Entry 8YIN (electron microscopy, 2.74 A resolution); this record covers chains C and H of the 20 polymer chains in the assembly.

[Chain C]
Protein: Cytochrome b
Organism: Saccharomyces cerevisiae
UniProtKB: A0A0G3F5W7 (A0A0G3F5W7_YEASX); residues 1-385 here = UniProt positions 1-385
Amino-acid sequence (385 residues; each row starts with the number of its first residue):
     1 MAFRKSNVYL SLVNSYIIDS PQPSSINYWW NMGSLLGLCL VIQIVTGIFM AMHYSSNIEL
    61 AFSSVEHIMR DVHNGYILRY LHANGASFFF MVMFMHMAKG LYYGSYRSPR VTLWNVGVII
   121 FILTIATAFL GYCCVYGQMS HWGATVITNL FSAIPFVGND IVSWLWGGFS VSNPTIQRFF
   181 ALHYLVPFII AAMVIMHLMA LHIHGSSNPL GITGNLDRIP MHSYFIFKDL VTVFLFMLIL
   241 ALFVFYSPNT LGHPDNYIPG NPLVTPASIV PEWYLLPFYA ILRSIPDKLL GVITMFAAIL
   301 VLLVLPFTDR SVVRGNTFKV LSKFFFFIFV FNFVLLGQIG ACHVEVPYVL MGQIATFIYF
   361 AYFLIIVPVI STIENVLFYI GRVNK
Ion coordination: heme Fe site 1: His82, His183; heme Fe site 2: His96, His197
Residues lining bound ligands:
  - phosphatidic acid (6PH; (1R)-2-(phosphonooxy)-1-[(tridecanoyloxy)methyl]ethyl pentadecanoate), molecule 1: Arg4, Leu10, Val13, Ile18, His222, Ile226, Phe227, Asp229, Leu230
  - phosphatidic acid (6PH), molecule 2: Ile42, Ile77, Leu81, Met237, Leu240, Phe245
  - 3-sn-phosphatidylethanolamine (8PE; (2R)-3-{[(S)-(2-aminoethoxy)(hydroxy)phosphoryl]oxy}-2-(tetradecanoyloxy)propyl octadecanoate): Asn27, Trp29, Phe94, Met95, Met97, Ala98, Lys99, Tyr102, Tyr103, Phe121, Leu302, Phe326, Phe327, Val330, Phe333, Val334, Tyr359
  - 3-sn-phosphatidylethanolamine (9PE; (1R)-2-{[(S)-(2-aminoethoxy)(hydroxy)phosphoryl]oxy}-1-[(heptanoyloxy)methyl]ethyl octadecanoate), molecule 1: Phe3, Asn7, Tyr9, Leu10, Val13, Ile195
  - 3-sn-phosphatidylethanolamine (9PE), molecule 2: Thr112, Asn115, Val116, Ile119, Ala192, Met193, Ile195, Met196, Phe307
  - A1D6O (1-[2-[(4,6-dimethyl-1,3-benzothiazol-2-yl)sulfanylmethyl]-3-methyl-phenyl]-4-methyl-1,2,3,4-tetrazol-5-one): Ile125, Ala128, Phe129, Tyr132, Met139, Gly143, Ile147, Ile269, Val270, Pro271, Glu272, Tyr274, Leu275, Tyr279, Met295, Phe296, Ile299
  - cardiolipin (CN3; (2R,5S,11R,14R)-5,8,11-trihydroxy-2-(nonanoyloxy)-5,11-dioxido-16-oxo-14-[(propanoyloxy)methyl]-4,6,10,12,15-pentaoxa-5,11-diphosphanonadec-1-yl undecanoate): Asn27, Tyr28, Trp29, Met32, Leu35, Phe88, Met91, Met95, Val231, Thr232, Leu235, Phe236, Ile239
  - cardiolipin (CN5; (5S,11R)-5,8,11-trihydroxy-5,11-dioxido-17-oxo-4,6,10,12,16-pentaoxa-5,11-diphosphaoctadec-1-yl pentadecanoate): Leu12, Val13, Tyr16, Ile17, Ile195, Leu198, Met199
  - heme (HEM), molecule 1: Trp29, Trp30, Gly33, Ser34, Leu36, Gly37, Phe89, Met93, His96, Met97, Lys99, Ser105, Leu113, Trp114, Gly117, Val118, Ile120, Phe121, Val194, His197, Leu198, Leu201, Gly205, Ser206, Ser207
  - heme (HEM), molecule 2: Leu40, Gln43, Ile44, Gly47, Ile48, Met50, Ala51, Tyr54, Val65, Arg79, His82, Ala83, Ala86, Thr127, Gly131, Tyr132, Cys134, Val135, Phe180, His183, Tyr184, Pro187, Ile190, Tyr274
  - UQ6 (5-(3,7,11,15,19,23-hexamethyl-tetracosa-2,6,10,14,18,22-hexaenyl)-2,3-dimethoxy-6-methyl-benzene-1,4-diol): Tyr16, Ile17, Gln22, Ser34, Gly37, Leu40, Val41, Ile44, Val45, Ile48, Phe49, Phe188, Ala191, Val194, Leu198, Leu201, Met221

[Chain H]
Protein: Cytochrome b-c1 complex subunit 8
Organism: Saccharomyces cerevisiae
UniProtKB: A0A6A5PU80 (A0A6A5PU80_YEASX); residues 2-94 here = UniProt positions 2-94
Amino-acid sequence (93 residues; each row starts with the number of its first residue):
     2 GPPSGKTYMG WWGHMGGPKQ KGITSYAVSP YAQKPLQGIF HNAVFNSFRR FKSQFLYVLI
    62 PAGIYWYWWK NGNEYNEFLY SKAGREELER VNV
Residues lining bound ligands: 3-sn-phosphatidylethanolamine (8PE; (2R)-3-{[(S)-(2-aminoethoxy)(hydroxy)phosphoryl]oxy}-2-(tetradecanoyloxy)propyl octadecanoate): Arg51, Ser54, Gln55

[Chain C / chain H interface]
Pairs across the interface - 49 pairs, chain C then chain H:
  Ser15(C) - Trp12(H)
  Asp19(C) - Trp12(H)
  Asp19(C) - Trp13(H)  hydrogen bond (backbone-side chain)
  Pro21(C) - Trp12(H)
  Pro21(C) - Trp13(H)
  Tyr102(C) - Gln55(H)  hydrogen bond
  His202(C) - Trp12(H)
  Ile203(C) - Thr8(H)  hydrogen bond (backbone-side chain)
  His204(C) - Thr8(H)
  His204(C) - Tyr9(H)
  His204(C) - Met10(H)
  Asn215(C) - Met10(H)
  Asn215(C) - Met16(H)  hydrogen bond (side chain-backbone)
  Leu216(C) - Pro19(H)
  Leu216(C) - Gln21(H)
  Arg218(C) - Trp13(H)
  Arg218(C) - Met16(H)
  Ile219(C) - Trp13(H)
  Pro220(C) - Trp13(H)  hydrophobic
  Val320(C) - Tyr58(H)
  Phe324(C) - Ile61(H)  hydrophobic
  Phe324(C) - Pro62(H)
  Phe327(C) - Tyr58(H)
  Phe327(C) - Val59(H)  hydrophobic
  Phe327(C) - Pro62(H)
  Ile328(C) - Tyr66(H)
  Phe331(C) - Val59(H)
  Phe331(C) - Pro62(H)
  Phe331(C) - Ala63(H)  hydrophobic
  Phe331(C) - Tyr66(H)
  Asn332(C) - Tyr66(H)  hydrogen bond
  Leu335(C) - Trp69(H)  hydrophobic
  Leu335(C) - Trp70(H)  hydrophobic
  Gln338(C) - Trp70(H)
  Glu345(C) - Asn77(H)  hydrogen bond
  Glu345(C) - Tyr81(H)  hydrogen bond
  Val346(C) - Tyr76(H)  hydrophobic
  Val346(C) - Asn77(H)
  Val346(C) - Leu80(H)  hydrophobic
  Val346(C) - Val92(H)  hydrophobic
  Pro347(C) - Gly73(H)
  Pro347(C) - Tyr76(H)  hydrophobic
  Tyr348(C) - Trp70(H)
  Tyr348(C) - Gly73(H)  hydrogen bond (side chain-backbone)
  Tyr348(C) - Asn74(H)  hydrogen bond
  Tyr348(C) - Asn77(H)
  Met351(C) - Trp69(H)
  Met351(C) - Gly73(H)
  Ile358(C) - Tyr66(H)
Other interface residues (no listed pair), chain C (32 interface residues in all): Ser20, Pro109, Gly205, Lys323, Cys342, Ile354
Other interface residues (no listed pair), chain H (26 interface residues in all): Gly11, Gly18

[In short]
The interface between chain C and chain H involves 32 residues on one side and 26 on the other, with 9
hydrogen bonds. Polar pairs include Asp19(C)-Trp13(H), Tyr102(C)-Gln55(H) and Ile203(C)-Thr8(H). One
3-sn-phosphatidylethanolamine molecule is bound between chain C and chain H.
Chain C is Cytochrome b and chain H is Cytochrome b-c1 complex subunit 8, both from Saccharomyces cerevisiae;
the structure, Cryo-EM structure of Saccharomyces cerevisiae bc1 complex in YF23694-bound state, was
determined by electron microscopy (same publication as 8YHQ and 8ZMT).
